PDB entry 4Y9Z | X-ray diffraction, 2.80 A resolution | chains H and I of the 34 polymer chains in the assembly

== Chain H ==
Molecule: Proteasome subunit beta type-2
Source organism: Saccharomyces cerevisiae (strain ATCC 204508 / S288c)
Notes: EC 3.4.25.1
UniProt: P25043 (PSB2_YEAST); residues 1-232 here correspond to UniProt positions 30-261 (UniProt number = residue number + 29)
Chain sequence (232 residues; numbered 1 to 232; the number before each row is that of its first residue):
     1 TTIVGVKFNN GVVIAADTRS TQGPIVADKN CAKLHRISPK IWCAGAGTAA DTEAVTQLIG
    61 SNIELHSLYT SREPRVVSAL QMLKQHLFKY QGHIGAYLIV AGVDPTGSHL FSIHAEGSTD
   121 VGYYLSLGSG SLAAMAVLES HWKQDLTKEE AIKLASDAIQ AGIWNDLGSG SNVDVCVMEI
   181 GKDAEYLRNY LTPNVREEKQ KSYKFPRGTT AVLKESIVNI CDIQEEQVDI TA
Disordered / not traced: 223-232
Construct notes: engineered mutation Glu116 (His145 in P25043)
Curated features (UniProtKB/Swiss-Prot):
  - active site: Thr1 (Nucleophile)
Ion coordination: Mg2+ near Gln91 (its only coordinating residue here)

== Chain I ==
Molecule: Proteasome subunit beta type-3
Source organism: Saccharomyces cerevisiae (strain ATCC 204508 / S288c)
Notes: EC 3.4.25.1
UniProt: P25451 (PSB3_YEAST); residues 0-204 here correspond to UniProt positions 1-205 (UniProt number = residue number + 1)
Chain sequence (205 residues; each row starts with the number of its first residue; numbering starts at 0):
     0 MSDPSSINGG IVVAMTGKDC VAIACDLRLG SQSLGVSNKF EKIFHYGHVF LGITGLATDV
    60 TTLNEMFRYK TNLYKLKEER AIEPETFTQL VSSSLYERRF GPYFVGPVVA GINSKSGKPF
   120 IAGFDLIGCI DEAKDFIVSG TASDQLFGMC ESLYEPNLEP EDLFETISQA LLNAADRDAL
   180 SGWGAVVYII KKDEVVKRYL KMRQD
Disordered / not traced: 0
Curated features (UniProtKB/Swiss-Prot):
  - modified residue: Ser30 (Phosphoserine)
  - cross-link: Lys69 (Glycyl lysine isopeptide (Lys-Gly) (interchain with G-Cter in ubiquitin))
Ion coordination: Mg2+ site 1: Ala174, Asp177, Ser180; Mg2+ site 2: Asp204 (shared with 3 residues of chain Y)

== How chain H and chain I interact ==
Residue-residue contacts - 59 pairs, chain H then chain I:
  Ile25(H) - Asp143(I)
  Ile25(H) - Phe146(I)  hydrophobic
  Val26(H) - Phe146(I)
  Ala27(H) - Asp130(I)
  Asp28(H) - Asp130(I)
  Asp28(H) - Glu131(I)
  Lys29(H) - Glu150(I)  salt bridge
  Thr48(H) - Ile126(I)
  Ala49(H) - Cys128(I)  hydrophobic
  Ala50(H) - Tyr95(I)
  Ala50(H) - Ile126(I)
  Ala50(H) - Cys128(I)
  Asp51(H) - Tyr95(I)  hydrogen bond
  Asp51(H) - Arg98(I)  salt bridge
  Ala54(H) - Tyr95(I)
  Tyr90(H) - Phe99(I)  hydrophobic
  His93(H) - Arg98(I)  hydrogen bond (backbone-side chain)
  His93(H) - Phe99(I)
  Ile94(H) - Phe99(I)  hydrophobic
  Arg196(H) - Glu150(I)  salt bridge
  Lys199(H) - Glu150(I)  hydrogen bond (side chain-backbone)
  Lys199(H) - Ser151(I)  hydrogen bond (side chain-backbone)
  Lys199(H) - Tyr153(I)  hydrogen bond (side chain-backbone)
  Ser202(H) - Glu154(I)  hydrogen bond
  Tyr203(H) - Ser151(I)
  Tyr203(H) - Leu152(I)  hydrophobic
  Lys204(H) - Glu154(I)
  Lys204(H) - Asp161(I)
  Phe205(H) - Leu152(I)  hydrophobic
  Phe205(H) - Gln168(I)
  Arg207(H) - Glu160(I)
  Arg207(H) - Asp161(I)  salt bridge
  Gly208(H) - Glu164(I)  hydrogen bond (backbone-side chain)
  Thr209(H) - Glu164(I)
  Thr210(H) - Glu164(I)  hydrogen bond
  Thr210(H) - Ser167(I)
  Thr210(H) - Gln168(I)  hydrogen bond
  Thr210(H) - Leu171(I)
  Thr210(H) - Leu199(I)
  Ala211(H) - Leu199(I)
  Ala211(H) - Lys200(I)  hydrogen bond (backbone-backbone)
  Val212(H) - Phe163(I)  hydrophobic
  Val212(H) - Tyr198(I)
  Leu213(H) - Tyr198(I)  hydrogen bond (backbone-backbone)
  Leu213(H) - Leu199(I)
  Leu213(H) - Lys200(I)
  Lys214(H) - Arg197(I)
  Lys214(H) - Tyr198(I)  hydrogen bond (backbone-backbone)
  Glu215(H) - Lys196(I)
  Glu215(H) - Arg197(I)  salt bridge
  Ser216(H) - Val195(I)
  Ser216(H) - Lys196(I)  hydrogen bond (backbone-backbone)
  Ile217(H) - Val194(I)
  Val218(H) - Val194(I)  hydrogen bond (backbone-backbone)
  Val218(H) - Lys196(I)
  Asn219(H) - His44(I)
  Ile220(H) - Gly46(I)
  Ile220(H) - Val194(I)  hydrophobic
  Asp222(H) - Lys74(I)  salt bridge
Other interface residues (no listed pair), chain H (35 interface residues in all): Pro206
Other interface residues (no listed pair), chain I (39 interface residues in all): His47, Phe49, Asp124, Gly127, Leu157, Glu158, Tyr187, Glu193

== In short ==
The interface between chain H and chain I involves 35 residues on one side and 39 on the other, with 14
hydrogen bonds and 6 salt bridges. Polar pairs include Lys29(H)-Glu150(I), Asp51(H)-Arg98(I) and
Arg196(H)-Glu150(I). UniProt lists active-site residue Thr1(H) on chain H.
Here chain H is Proteasome subunit beta type-2 and chain I is Proteasome subunit beta type-3, both from
Saccharomyces cerevisiae (strain ATCC 204508 / S288c). Entry 4Y9Z (Yeast 20S proteasome beta2-H116E mutant in
complex with Ac-LAE-ep) was determined by X-ray diffraction, deposited together with 4Y69, 4Y6A, 4Y6V, 4Y6Z,
4Y70, 4Y74 and 34 further entries.
